3ZPZ - chains O and U of the 21 polymer chains in the assembly; structure by electron microscopy, 8.90 A resolution (very low resolution: no residue pairs are listed; an interface is given only as per-side residue counts).

# Chain O (and U)
Protein: 10 kDa chaperonin
Organism: Escherichia coli K-12
Notes: chain U of this document is another copy of the same molecule, construct and numbering; everything in this record applies to it too
UniProt: P0A6F9 (CH10_ECOLI); residue numbers follow UniProt; this construct covers 1-97
Amino-acid sequence (97 residues; row label = number of the first residue in the row):
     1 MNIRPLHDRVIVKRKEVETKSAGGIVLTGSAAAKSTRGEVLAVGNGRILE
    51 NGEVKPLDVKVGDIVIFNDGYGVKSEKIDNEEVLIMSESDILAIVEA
Swiss-Prot annotation at these positions:
  - modified residue: Lys34 (N6-succinyllysine)

# Chain O / chain U interface
At this resolution (9 A) residue pairs are not listed: 17 residues of chain O and 21 of chain U lie at the interface.

# Summary
The interface between chain O and chain U involves 17 residues on one side and 21 on the other.
Both chains are 10 kDa chaperonin (Escherichia coli K-12). Entry 3ZPZ (Visualizing GroEL-ES in the Act of
Encapsulating a Non-Native Substrate Protein) was determined by electron microscopy, deposited together with
3ZQ0 and 3ZQ1.
